8II2 - chains A and B; structure by X-ray diffraction, 1.80 A resolution.

[Chain A (and B)]
Molecule: Transthyretin
Organism: Homo sapiens
Notes: chain B of this document is another copy of the same molecule, construct and numbering; everything in this record applies to it too
UniProtKB: P02766 (TTHY_HUMAN); residues -19 to 127 here correspond to UniProt positions 1-147 (UniProt number = residue number + 20)
Amino-acid sequence (159 residues; row label = number of the first residue in the row; numbers below 1 keep their minus sign (Met-31 is residue -31)):
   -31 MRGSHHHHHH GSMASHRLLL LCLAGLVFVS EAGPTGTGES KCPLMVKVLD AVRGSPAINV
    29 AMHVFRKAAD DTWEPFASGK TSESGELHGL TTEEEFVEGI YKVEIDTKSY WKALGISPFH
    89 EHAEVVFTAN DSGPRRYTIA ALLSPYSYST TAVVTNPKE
Not modelled in the structure: -31 to 9, 125-127
Sequence notes: initiating methionine (-31); expression tag (-30 to -20); engineered mutation Met30 (Val50 in P02766)
Small-molecule neighbours: Benzbromarone (R75; [3,5-bis(bromanyl)-4-oxidanyl-phenyl]-(2-ethyl-1-benzofuran-3-yl)methanone): Lys15, Leu17, Thr106, Ala108, Ala109, Leu110, Ser117, Thr118, Thr119

[Interface between chain A and chain B]
Residue-residue contacts - 41 pairs, chain A then chain B:
  Phe87(A) - Phe95(B)
  Phe87(A) - Thr96(B)
  Phe87(A) - Tyr105(B)  hydrophobic
  Phe87(A) - Ile107(B)  hydrophobic
  Phe87(A) - Ala120(B)  hydrophobic
  His88(A) - Val93(B)
  His88(A) - Val94(B)
  His88(A) - Thr118(B)
  Glu89(A) - Ile68(B)
  Glu89(A) - Val94(B)  hydrogen bond (backbone-backbone)
  Glu89(A) - Thr96(B)  hydrogen bond
  His90(A) - Val94(B)
  Glu92(A) - Tyr116(B)  hydrogen bond (backbone-side chain)
  Val93(A) - Phe87(B)  hydrophobic
  Val93(A) - His88(B)
  Val94(A) - His88(B)
  Val94(A) - Glu89(B)  hydrogen bond (backbone-backbone)
  Val94(A) - His90(B)
  Phe95(A) - Phe87(B)  hydrophobic
  Phe95(A) - Glu89(B)
  Thr96(A) - Glu89(B)  hydrogen bond
  Tyr105(A) - Phe87(B)  hydrophobic
  Ile107(A) - Phe87(B)  hydrophobic
  Tyr114(A) - Thr119(B)  hydrogen bond (backbone-side chain)
  Tyr114(A) - Ala120(B)  hydrogen bond (backbone-backbone)
  Ser115(A) - Thr118(B)  hydrogen bond (side chain-backbone)
  Ser115(A) - Thr119(B)
  Tyr116(A) - Glu92(B)  hydrogen bond (side chain-backbone)
  Tyr116(A) - Tyr116(B)  hydrogen bond
  Tyr116(A) - Ser117(B)
  Tyr116(A) - Thr118(B)  hydrogen bond (backbone-backbone)
  Ser117(A) - Tyr116(B)
  Ser117(A) - Ser117(B)  hydrogen bond
  Thr118(A) - His88(B)
  Thr118(A) - Ser115(B)  hydrogen bond (backbone-side chain)
  Thr118(A) - Tyr116(B)  hydrogen bond (backbone-backbone)
  Thr119(A) - Tyr114(B)  hydrogen bond (side chain-backbone)
  Thr119(A) - Ser115(B)
  Ala120(A) - Phe87(B)  hydrophobic
  Ala120(A) - Tyr114(B)  hydrogen bond (backbone-backbone)
  Val122(A) - Tyr114(B)  hydrophobic
Other interface residues (no listed pair), chain A (21 interface residues in all): Ile68, Lys76
Other interface residues (no listed pair), chain B (21 interface residues in all): Lys76, Val122

[Overview]
The chain A/chain B interface involves 21 residues from each chain, with 16 hydrogen bonds. Polar contacts
include Glu89(A)-Thr96(B), Glu92(A)-Tyr116(B) and Tyr114(A)-Thr119(B). Ligands of chain A: Benzbromarone.
Chain A and chain B are both Transthyretin (Homo sapiens); the structure, Crystal structure of V30M-TTR in
complex with BBM, was determined by X-ray diffraction together with 8II1, 8II3 and 8II4 from the same study.
